5V1N - chains P and A of the 4 polymer chains in the assembly; structure by X-ray diffraction, 2.00 A resolution.

Chain P:
Molecule: 10-nt DNA strand
Sequence (10 nucleotides; each row starts with the number of its first residue):
     1 GCTGATGCGG
Modified residues: 8OG (8-oxo-2'-deoxy-guanosine-5'-monophosphate) at position 10
Metal / ion sites: Na+: DG9 (shared with Thr101(A), Val103(A), Ile106(A) of chain A)

Chain A:
Protein: DNA polymerase beta
From: Homo sapiens
Notes: EC 2.7.7.7, 4.2.99.-
Reference sequence: P06746 (DPOLB_HUMAN); numbering as in UniProt (aligned over 1-335)
Sequence (335 residues; numbered 1 to 335; the number before each row is that of its first residue):
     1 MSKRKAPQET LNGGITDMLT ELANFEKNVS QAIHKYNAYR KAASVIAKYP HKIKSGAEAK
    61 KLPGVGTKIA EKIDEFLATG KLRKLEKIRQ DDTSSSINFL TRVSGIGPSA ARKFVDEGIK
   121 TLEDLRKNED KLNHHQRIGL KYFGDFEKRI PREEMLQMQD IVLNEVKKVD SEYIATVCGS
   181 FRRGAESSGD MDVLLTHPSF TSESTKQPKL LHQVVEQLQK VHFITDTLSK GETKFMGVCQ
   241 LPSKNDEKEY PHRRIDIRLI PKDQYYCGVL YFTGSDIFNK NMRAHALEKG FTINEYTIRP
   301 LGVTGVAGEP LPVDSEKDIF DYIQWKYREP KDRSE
Not modelled in the structure: 1-11, 16, 61, 302-303
Metal / ion sites: Na+: Thr101, Val103, Ile106 (shared with DG9(P) of chain P); Ca2+: Asp190, Asp192 (together with 2'-deoxycytidine-5'-triphosphate)
Residues lining bound ligands: 2'-deoxycytidine-5'-triphosphate (DCP): Arg149, Gly179, Ser180, Arg183, Ser188, Gly189, Asp190, Asp192, Tyr271, Phe272, Thr273, Gly274, Ser275, Asp276, Asn279
What the authors report for this chain:
  - contacts within the chain: Arg254-Asp256 (salt bridge)
  - binding site for the 10-nt DNA strand (chain P): Tyr271
  - catalytic residues: Asp256 (proposed by the authors, not directly observed)

Chain P / chain A interface:
Pairs across the interface (18; chain P residue first):
  DG7(P) - Ser109(A)  phosphate contact
  DC8(P) - Gly105(A)  phosphate contact
  DC8(P) - Gly107(A)  hydrogen bond to the phosphate
  DC8(P) - Pro108(A)  phosphate contact
  DC8(P) - Ser109(A)  hydrogen bond to the phosphate
  DC8(P) - Ala110(A)  hydrogen bond to the phosphate
  DG9(P) - Val103(A)  phosphate contact
  DG9(P) - Ser104(A)  phosphate contact
  DG9(P) - Gly105(A)  hydrogen bond to the phosphate
  DG9(P) - Ile106(A)  phosphate contact
  DG9(P) - His135(A)  sugar contact
  DG9(P) - Lys234(A)  base contact
  DG9(P) - Arg254(A)  phosphate contact
  8OG_10(P) - Asp192(A)  phosphate contact
  8OG_10(P) - Arg254(A)  salt bridge to the phosphate
  8OG_10(P) - Asp256(A)  phosphate contact
  8OG_10(P) - Tyr271(A)  base contact
  8OG_10(P) - Phe272(A)  phosphate contact
Other interface residues (no listed pair), chain A (17 interface residues in all): Asp190, Met236

In short:
4 residues of chain P and 17 residues of chain A are in contact, with 4 hydrogen bonds and 1 salt bridge.
Among the polar pairs are DC8(P)-Gly107(A), DC8(P)-Ser109(A) and DC8(P)-Ala110(A). Ligands of chain A:
2'-deoxycytidine-5'-triphosphate. The paper reports the catalytic residue Asp256(A); a binding site for the
10-nt DNA strand (chain P) at Tyr271(A).
Here chain P is a 10-nt DNA strand and chain A is DNA polymerase beta (Homo sapiens). Entry 5V1N (DNA
polymerase beta substrate complex with 8-oxoG:A at the primer terminus and incoming dCTP) was determined by
X-ray diffraction, deposited together with 5V1F, 5V1G, 5V1H, 5V1I, 5V1J, 5V1O and 3 further entries.
